1TTH - chains A and B of the 4 polymer chains in the assembly; structure by X-ray diffraction, 2.80 A resolution.

# Chain A
Molecule: Aspartate carbamoyltransferase catalytic chain
Organism: Escherichia coli
Notes: EC 2.1.3.2
UniProtKB: P0A786 (PYRB_ECOLI); residues 1-310 here = UniProt positions 1-310
Amino-acid sequence (310 residues; row label = number of the first residue in the row):
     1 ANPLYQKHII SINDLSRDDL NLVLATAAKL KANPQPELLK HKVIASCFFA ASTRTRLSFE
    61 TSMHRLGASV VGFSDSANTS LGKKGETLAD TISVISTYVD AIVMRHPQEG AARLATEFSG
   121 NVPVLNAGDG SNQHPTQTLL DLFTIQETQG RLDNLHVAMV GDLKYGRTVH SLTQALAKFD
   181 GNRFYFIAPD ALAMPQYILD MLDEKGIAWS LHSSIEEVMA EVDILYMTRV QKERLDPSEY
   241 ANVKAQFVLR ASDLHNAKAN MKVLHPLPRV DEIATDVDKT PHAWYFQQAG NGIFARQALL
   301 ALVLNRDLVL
Sequence notes: engineered mutation Ala-50 (Glu in P0A786)
Ligand contacts: N-(phosphonacetyl)-L-aspartic acid (PAL): Ala-51, Ser-52, Thr-53, Arg-54, Thr-55, Arg-56, Ser-80, Lys-84, Arg-105, His-134, Gln-137, Arg-167, Thr-168, Arg-229, Gln-231, Arg-234, Pro-266, Leu-267, Pro-268

# Chain B
Molecule: Aspartate carbamoyltransferase regulatory chain
Organism: Escherichia coli
UniProtKB: P0A7F3 (PYRI_ECOLI); residues 2-153 here correspond to UniProt positions 1-152 (UniProt number = residue number - 1)
Amino-acid sequence (153 residues; row label = number of the first residue in the row):
     1 MTHDNKLQVE AIKRGTVIDH IPAQIGFKLL SLFKLTETDQ RITIGLNLPS GEMGRKDLIK
    61 IENTFLSEDQ VDQLALYAPQ ATVNRIDNYE VVGKSRPSLP ERIDNVLVCP NSNCISHAEP
   121 VSSSFAVRKR ANDIALKCKY CEKEFSHNVV LAN
Sequence notes: initiating methionine (1)
Ion coordination: Zn2+: Cys-109, Cys-114, Cys-138, Cys-141

# Interface between chain A and chain B
Residue-residue contacts (36; chain A residue first):
  Ser-11(A) with Glu-142(B), hydrogen bond
  Thr-87(A) with Glu-119(B), hydrogen bond
  Leu-88(A) with Ile-115(B), hydrophobic; Glu-119(B), hydrogen bond (backbone-side chain)
  Ala-89(A) with Glu-119(B), hydrogen bond (backbone-side chain)
  Pro-107(A) with Asn-113(B), hydrogen bond (backbone-side chain)
  Gln-108(A) with Asn-113(B); Ile-115(B)
  Glu-109(A) with Asn-111(B), hydrogen bond; Asn-113(B), hydrogen bond; Ile-115(B), hydrogen bond (backbone-backbone); Cys-141(B)
  Gly-110(A) with Ile-115(B); Tyr-140(B); Cys-141(B)
  Ala-111(A) with Ile-115(B)
  Arg-113(A) with Lys-139(B); Tyr-140(B); Glu-142(B), salt bridge
  Leu-114(A) with Ile-115(B), hydrophobic; Glu-119(B); Val-121(B), hydrophobic; Tyr-140(B)
  Glu-117(A) with Lys-139(B), salt bridge; Tyr-140(B), hydrogen bond
  Phe-118(A) with Val-121(B), hydrophobic
  Asn-132(A) with Tyr-140(B), hydrogen bond (side chain-backbone); Cys-141(B), hydrogen bond (side chain-backbone); Glu-142(B), hydrogen bond; Lys-143(B), hydrogen bond
  Gln-133(A) with Glu-142(B)
  Gln-196(A) with Arg-130(B)
  Tyr-197(A) with Glu-142(B); Lys-143(B), hydrogen bond; Glu-144(B)
  Asp-200(A) with Arg-130(B), salt bridge
Also at the interface, not in a pair above, chain A (23 interface residues in all): Asn-13, His-106, Ser-131, His-170, Glu-204
Also at the interface, not in a pair above, chain B (17 interface residues in all): Cys-114, Ala-118, Pro-120, Arg-128, Lys-137

# Summary
23 residues of chain A and 17 residues of chain B are in contact; the contacts include 14 hydrogen bonds and 3
salt bridges. Polar contacts include Arg-113(A)/Glu-142(B), Glu-117(A)/Lys-139(B) and Asp-200(A)/Arg-130(B).
Chain A binds N-(phosphonacetyl)-L-aspartic acid.
Chain A is Aspartate carbamoyltransferase catalytic chain and chain B is Aspartate carbamoyltransferase
regulatory chain, both from Escherichia coli; the structure, Aspartate Transcarbamoylase Catalytic Chain
Mutant Glu50Ala Complexed with N-(Phosphonacetyl-L-Aspartate) (PALA), was determined by X-ray diffraction,
deposited together with 1TU0.
